PDB entry 9MSJ | electron microscopy, 3.10 A resolution | chains I and U of the 8 polymer chains in the assembly

# Chain I
Name: DNA-directed RNA polymerase subunit beta
Organism: Escherichia coli
Notes: EC 2.7.7.6
UniProtKB: P0A8V2 (RPOB_ECOLI); numbering as in UniProt (aligned over 1-1342)
Sequence (1342 residues; row label = number of the first residue in the row):
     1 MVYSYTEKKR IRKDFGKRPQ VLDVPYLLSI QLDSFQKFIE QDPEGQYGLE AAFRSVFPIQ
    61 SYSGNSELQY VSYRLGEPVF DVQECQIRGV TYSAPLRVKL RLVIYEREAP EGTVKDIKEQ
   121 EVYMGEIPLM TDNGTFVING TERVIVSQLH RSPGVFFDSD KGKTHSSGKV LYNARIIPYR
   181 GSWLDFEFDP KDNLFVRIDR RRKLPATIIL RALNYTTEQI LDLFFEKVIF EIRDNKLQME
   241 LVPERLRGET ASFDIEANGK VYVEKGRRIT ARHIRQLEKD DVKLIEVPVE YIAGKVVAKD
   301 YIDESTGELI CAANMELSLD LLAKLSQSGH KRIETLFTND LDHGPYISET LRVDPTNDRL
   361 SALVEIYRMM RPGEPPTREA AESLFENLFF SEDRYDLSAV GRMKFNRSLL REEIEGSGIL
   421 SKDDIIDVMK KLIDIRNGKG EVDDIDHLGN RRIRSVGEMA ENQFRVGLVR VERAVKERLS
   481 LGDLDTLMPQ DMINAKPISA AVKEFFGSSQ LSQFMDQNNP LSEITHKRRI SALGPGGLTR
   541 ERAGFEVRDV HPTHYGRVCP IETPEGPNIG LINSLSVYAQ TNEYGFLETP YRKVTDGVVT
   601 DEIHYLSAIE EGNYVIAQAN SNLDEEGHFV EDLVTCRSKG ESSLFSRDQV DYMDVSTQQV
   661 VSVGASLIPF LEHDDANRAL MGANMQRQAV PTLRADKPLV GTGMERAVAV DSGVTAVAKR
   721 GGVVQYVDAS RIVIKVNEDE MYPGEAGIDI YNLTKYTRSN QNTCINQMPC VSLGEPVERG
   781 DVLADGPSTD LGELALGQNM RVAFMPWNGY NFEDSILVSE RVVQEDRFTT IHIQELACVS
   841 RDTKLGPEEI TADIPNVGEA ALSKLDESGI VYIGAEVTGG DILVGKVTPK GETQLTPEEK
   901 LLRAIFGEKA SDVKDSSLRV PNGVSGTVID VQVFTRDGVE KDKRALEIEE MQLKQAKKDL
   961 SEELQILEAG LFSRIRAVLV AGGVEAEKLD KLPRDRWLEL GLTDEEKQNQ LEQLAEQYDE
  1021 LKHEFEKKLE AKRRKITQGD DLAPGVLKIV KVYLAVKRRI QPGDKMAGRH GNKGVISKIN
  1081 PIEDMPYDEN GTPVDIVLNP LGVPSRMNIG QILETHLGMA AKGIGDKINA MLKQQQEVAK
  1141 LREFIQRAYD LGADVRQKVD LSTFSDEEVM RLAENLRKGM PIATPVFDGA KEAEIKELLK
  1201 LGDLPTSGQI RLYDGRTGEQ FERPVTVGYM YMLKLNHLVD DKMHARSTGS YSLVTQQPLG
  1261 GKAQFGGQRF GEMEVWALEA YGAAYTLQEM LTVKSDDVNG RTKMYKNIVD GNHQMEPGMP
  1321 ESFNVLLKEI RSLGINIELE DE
Not modelled in the structure: 1-2, 1342
Ligand contacts:
  - ADP (adenosine-5'-diphosphate): Glu-565, Lys-1065, Lys-1073, His-1237
  - ATP (adenosine-5'-triphosphate): Arg-678, Met-681, Asp-814, Lys-1073, Arg-1106

# Chain U
Molecule: dhsU (-60 to +30) non-template strand
Sequence (90 nucleotides; numbered 1 to 90; the number before each row is that of its first residue):
     1 CGCAAGTTCC TTAGAATTTC AGTGTCCAGA AATTGGCACG AAAATTGCAA TAAATACAAC
    61 GAACAAAAAT GGAGGTAAGA GTATGGGTGG
Not modelled in the structure: 1-26, 79-90

# How chain I and chain U interact
Pairs across the interface (13):
  Lys-163(I) / DA66(U)  salt bridge to the phosphate
  Arg-175(I) / DA63(U)  salt bridge to the phosphate
  Gly-181(I) / DA62(U)  base contact
  Trp-183(I) / DA62(U)  stacking on the base
  Asp-199(I) / DA62(U)  base contact
  Arg-200(I) / DA62(U)  hydrogen bond to the phosphate
  Arg-200(I) / DA63(U)  salt bridge to the phosphate
  Arg-371(I) / DA58(U)  base contact
  Arg-394(I) / DA58(U)  salt bridge to the phosphate
  Arg-473(I) / DA58(U)  salt bridge to the phosphate
  Glu-541(I) / DC64(U)  sugar contact
  Arg-542(I) / DA63(U)  hydrogen bond to the sugar
  Arg-542(I) / DC64(U)  salt bridge to the phosphate
Other interface residues (no listed pair), chain I (13 interface residues in all): Glu-477, Gly-537
Other interface residues (no listed pair), chain U (9 interface residues in all): DT55, DC57, DG61, DA65

# Summary
The interface between chain I and chain U involves 13 residues on one side and 9 on the other, with 2 hydrogen
bonds, 6 salt bridges and 1 aromatic stacking contact. Polar contacts include Arg-542(I)/DA63(U),
Arg-200(I)/DA62(U) and Lys-163(I)/DA66(U). Chain I binds ATP and ADP.
Here chain I is DNA-directed RNA polymerase subunit beta (Escherichia coli) and chain U is dhsU (-60 to +30)
non-template strand. Entry 9MSJ (de novo SigN RNA polymerase NTP-bound open complex (RPo+2A)) was determined
by electron microscopy together with 9MSE, 9MSF, 9MSG and 9MSH from the same study.
